1LWY - chains E and A of the 3 polymer chains in the assembly; structure by X-ray diffraction, 2.01 A resolution.

Chain E:
Molecule: 15-nt DNA strand
Sequence (15 nucleotides; numbered 16 to 30; the number before each row is that of its first residue):
    16 GCGTCCAXGT CTACC
Modified / non-standard residues: PED (pentane-3,4-diol-5-phosphate) at position 23

Chain A:
Name: 8-oxoguanine DNA glycosylase
Organism: Homo sapiens
Notes: EC 3.2.2.-; fragment: core fragment (residues 12 to 327)
Reference sequence: O15527 (OGG1_HUMAN); residues 12-327 here = UniProt positions 12-327
Sequence (324 residues; each row starts with the number of its first residue):
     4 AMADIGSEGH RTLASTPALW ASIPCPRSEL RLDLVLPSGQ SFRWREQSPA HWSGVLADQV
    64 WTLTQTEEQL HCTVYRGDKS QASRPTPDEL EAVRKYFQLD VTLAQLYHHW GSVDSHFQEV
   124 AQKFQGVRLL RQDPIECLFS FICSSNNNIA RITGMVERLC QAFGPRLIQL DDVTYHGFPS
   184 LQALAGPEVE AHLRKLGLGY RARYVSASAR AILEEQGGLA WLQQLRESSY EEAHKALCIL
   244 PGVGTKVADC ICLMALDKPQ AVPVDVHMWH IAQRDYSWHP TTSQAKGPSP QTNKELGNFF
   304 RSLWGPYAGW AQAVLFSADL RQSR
Unresolved in the structure: 4-8, 80-82, 326-327
Construct notes: cloning artifact (4-11)
Swiss-Prot annotation at these positions:
  - active site: Lys249 (Schiff-base intermediate with DNA)
  - binding site (DNA): Asn149, Arg154, Arg204, His270, Gln287
  - binding site (8-oxoguanine): Pro266, Asp268, Gln315, Phe319
  - natural variant: Gly12 (G12E: Found in a kidney cancer sample), Arg46 (R46Q: Found in a clear cell renal cell carcinoma sample), Ala85 (A85S: Found in a lung cancer sample), Arg131 (R131Q: Found in a lung cancer sample), Arg154 (R154H: Found in a gastric cancer sample), Ser232 (S232T: Found in a kidney cancer sample)
  - mutagenesis: Lys249 (K249Q: Loss of activity), Asp268 (D268E/Q: No effect on activity; D268N: Decreases activity about 65-fold)

Interface between chain E and chain A:
Residue-residue contacts (31):
  DA22(E) with Asn149(A), hydrogen bond to the base; Asn150(A), sugar contact; Asn151(A), hydrogen bond to the base; Val269(A), phosphate contact
  PED_23(E) with Ser147(A), sugar contact; Asn150(A), sugar contact; Asn151(A), base contact; Ile152(A), base contact; Lys249(A), covalent bond; Asp268(A), sugar contact; His270(A), hydrogen bond to the phosphate; Phe319(A), sugar contact
  DG24(E) with Ser148(A), sugar contact; Asn149(A), hydrogen bond to the sugar; Tyr203(A), hydrogen bond to the base; Lys249(A), phosphate contact; Asp268(A), phosphate contact; Val269(A), hydrogen bond to the phosphate
  DT25(E) with Ser148(A), sugar contact; Gly245(A), phosphate contact; Val246(A), phosphate contact; Gly247(A), hydrogen bond to the phosphate; Thr248(A), hydrogen bond to the phosphate; Lys249(A), hydrogen bond to the phosphate; Val250(A), hydrogen bond to the phosphate
  DC26(E) with Tyr207(A), sugar contact; Leu243(A), phosphate contact; Pro244(A), phosphate contact; Gly245(A), hydrogen bond to the phosphate; Val246(A), phosphate contact; Gly247(A), phosphate contact
Also at the interface, not in a pair above, chain A (21 interface residues in all): Leu323

Overview:
5 residues of chain E face 21 of chain A across their interface, with 1 covalent bond and 11 hydrogen bonds.
Polar contacts include DA22(E)-Asn149(A), DA22(E)-Asn151(A) and DG24(E)-Tyr203(A).
Here chain E is a 15-nt DNA strand and chain A is 8-oxoguanine DNA glycosylase (Homo sapiens). Entry 1LWY
(hOgg1 Borohydride-Trapped Intermediate without 8-oxoguanine) was determined by X-ray diffraction (same
publication as 1HU0, 1LWV and 1LWW).
